8IMN - chains 5 and X of the 40 polymer chains in the assembly; structure by electron microscopy, 3.07 A resolution.

== Chain 5 ==
Name: CpcN
Organism: Anthocerotibacter panamensis
Amino-acid sequence (1182 residues; numbered 1 to 1182; the number before each row is that of its first residue):
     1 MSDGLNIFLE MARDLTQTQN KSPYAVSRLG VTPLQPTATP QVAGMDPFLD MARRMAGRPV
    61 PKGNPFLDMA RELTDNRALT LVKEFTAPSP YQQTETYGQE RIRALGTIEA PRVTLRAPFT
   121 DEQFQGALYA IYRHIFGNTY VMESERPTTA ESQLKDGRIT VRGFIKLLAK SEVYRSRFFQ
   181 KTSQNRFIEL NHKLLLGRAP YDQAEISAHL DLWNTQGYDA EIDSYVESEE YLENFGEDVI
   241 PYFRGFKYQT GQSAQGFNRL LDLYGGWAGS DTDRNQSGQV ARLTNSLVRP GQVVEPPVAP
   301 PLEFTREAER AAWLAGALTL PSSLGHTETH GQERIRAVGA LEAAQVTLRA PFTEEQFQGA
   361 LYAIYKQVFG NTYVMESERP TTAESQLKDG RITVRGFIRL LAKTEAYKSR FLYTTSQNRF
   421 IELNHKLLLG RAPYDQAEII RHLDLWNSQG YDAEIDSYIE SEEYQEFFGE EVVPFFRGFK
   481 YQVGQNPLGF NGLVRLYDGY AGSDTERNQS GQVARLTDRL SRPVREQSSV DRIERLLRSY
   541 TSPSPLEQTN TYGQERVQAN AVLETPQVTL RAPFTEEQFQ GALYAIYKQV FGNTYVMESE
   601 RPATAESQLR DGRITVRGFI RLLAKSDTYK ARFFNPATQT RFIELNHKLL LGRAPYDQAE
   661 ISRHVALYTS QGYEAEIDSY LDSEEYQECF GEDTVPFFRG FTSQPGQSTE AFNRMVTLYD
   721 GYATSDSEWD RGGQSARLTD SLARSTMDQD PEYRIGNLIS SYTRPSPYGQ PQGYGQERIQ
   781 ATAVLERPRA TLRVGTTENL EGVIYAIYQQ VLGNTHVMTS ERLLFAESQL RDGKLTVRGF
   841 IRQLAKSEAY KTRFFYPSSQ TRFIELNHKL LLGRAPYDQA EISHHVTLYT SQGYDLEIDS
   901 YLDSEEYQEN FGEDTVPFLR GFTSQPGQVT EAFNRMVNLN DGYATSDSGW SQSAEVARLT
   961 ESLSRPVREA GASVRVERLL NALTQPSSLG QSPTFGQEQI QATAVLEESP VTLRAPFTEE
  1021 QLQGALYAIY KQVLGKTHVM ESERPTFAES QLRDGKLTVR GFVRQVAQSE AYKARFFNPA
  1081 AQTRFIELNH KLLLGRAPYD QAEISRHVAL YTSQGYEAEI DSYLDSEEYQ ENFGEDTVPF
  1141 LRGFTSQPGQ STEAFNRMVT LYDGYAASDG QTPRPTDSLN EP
Not modelled in the structure: 1-46, 749-1182
Ligand contacts:
  - phycocyanobilin (CYC), molecule 1: G98, Q99, F246, K247, Y248, Q252, S253, A254, F257
  - phycocyanobilin (CYC), molecule 2: R133, N138, T139, Y140, W267, A268, S270, T272, R274
  - phycocyanobilin (CYC), molecule 3: T149, S152, Q153, K155, D156, R158
  - phycocyanobilin (CYC), molecule 4: S183, Q184, N185, Q203, S207, L210, W213
  - phycocyanobilin (CYC), molecule 5: E328, G331, Q332, F479, K480, Y481, Q485, N486, P487, F490
  - phycocyanobilin (CYC), molecule 6: K366, N371, T372, Y373, Y500, A501, G502, S503, T505, R507
  - phycocyanobilin (CYC), molecule 7: T382, S385, Q386, K388, D389
  - phycocyanobilin (CYC), molecule 8: S416, Q417, N418, Q436, I440, L443, W446, R525
  - phycocyanobilin (CYC), molecule 9: G553, F701, T702, S703, Q707, S708, T709, F712
  - phycocyanobilin (CYC), molecule 10: Y584, K588, N593, T594, Y595, V596, R632, Y722, A723, S725, S727, W729
  - phycocyanobilin (CYC), molecule 11: T604, S607, Q608, D611
  - phycocyanobilin (CYC), molecule 12: T638, Q639, T640, Q658, S662, V665

== Chain X ==
Name: CpcB
Organism: Anthocerotibacter panamensis
Amino-acid sequence (172 residues; each row starts with the number of its first residue):
     1 MNDVFTRAIA QADLKGSFLL ESDLDKLASF AKEGVKRLDA VAALTNNAPA IISDAAHKLF
    61 AEQQELIQPG GNAYPHRRMA ACLRDMEIIL RYVSYALLAG DASVLDDRCL NGLRETYNAL
   121 GTPTQSVARA VQLMKDAAMV HLKSTANVTV GDCSSLYSEA ATYFDKAAAS IA
Ligand contacts:
  - phycocyanobilin (CYC), molecule 1: V35, K36, L38, D39, A40, L142, K143, S144, T145, V148, T149, V150, G151, C153, L156, Y157
  - phycocyanobilin (CYC), molecule 2: H57, F60, I67, Y74, P75, H76, M79
  - phycocyanobilin (CYC), molecule 3: L59, L66, N72, A73, R77, R78, A81, C82, R84, D85, M86, I88, Y92, R108, C109, L113, T116, Y117, L120, T122, P123, S126, V127, A130

== Chain 5 / chain X interface ==
Pairs across the interface - 28 pairs, chain 5 then chain X:
  L412(5) with R108(X), hydrogen bond (backbone-side chain)
  Y413(5) with M1(X), hydrophobic; R108(X)
  T414(5) with D107(X); N111(X)
  T415(5) with R108(X), hydrogen bond (backbone-side chain); N111(X)
  S416(5) with R108(X), hydrogen bond (backbone-side chain); N111(X)
  Q417(5) with R108(X), hydrogen bond
  N418(5) with T116(X), hydrogen bond
  Q436(5) with L120(X)
  L443(5) with R84(X)
  W446(5) with R91(X); Y92(X); R108(X)
  N447(5) with I88(X); R91(X), hydrogen bond
  T517(5) with E115(X)
  S521(5) with A119(X)
  R525(5) with R77(X); L120(X)
  E526(5) with A119(X); L120(X); G121(X)
  R535(5) with P69(X), hydrogen bond (side chain-backbone); G70(X), hydrogen bond (side chain-backbone); G71(X)
Other interface residues (no listed pair), chain 5 (19 interface residues in all): Q512, A514, R532

== Summary ==
19 residues of chain 5 face 17 of chain X across their interface, with 8 hydrogen bonds. Polar pairs include
L412(5)-R108(X), T415(5)-R108(X) and S416(5)-R108(X). One phycocyanobilin molecule is bound between chain 5
and chain X. Chain 5 binds 12 copies of phycocyanobilin.
Here chain 5 is CpcN and chain X is CpcB, both from Anthocerotibacter panamensis. Entry 8IMN (Rt1I-Rt1II,
Rt2'I-Rt2'II, Rt3I-Rt3II cylinder in cyanobacterial phycobilisome from Anthocerotibacter panamensis (Cluster
F)) was determined by electron microscopy (same publication as 8IMI, 8IMJ, 8IMK, 8IML, 8IMM and 8IMO).
